PDB entry 7PF4 | electron microscopy, 4.00 A resolution | chains N and I of the 10 polymer chains in the assembly

# Chain N
Name: Histone H2B type 1-K
Source organism: Homo sapiens
Reference sequence: O60814 (H2B1K_HUMAN); residues 0-125 here correspond to UniProt positions 1-126 (UniProt number = residue number + 1)
Amino-acid sequence (126 residues; numbered 0 to 125; the number before each row is that of its first residue; numbering starts at 0):
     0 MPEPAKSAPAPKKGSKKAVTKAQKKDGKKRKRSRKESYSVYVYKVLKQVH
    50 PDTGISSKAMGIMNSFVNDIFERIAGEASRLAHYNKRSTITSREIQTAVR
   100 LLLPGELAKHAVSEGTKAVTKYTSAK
Disordered / not traced: 0-29, 125
Curated features (UniProtKB/Swiss-Prot):
  - modified residue: Pro-1 (N-acetylproline), Glu-2 (ADP-ribosyl glutamic acid), Lys-5 (N6-(2-hydroxyisobutyryl)lysine), Ser-6 (ADP-ribosylserine), Lys-11 (N6-(beta-hydroxybutyryl)lysine), Lys-12 (N6-(2-hydroxyisobutyryl)lysine), Ser-14 (Phosphoserine), Lys-15 (N6-acetyllysine), Lys-16 (N6-(beta-hydroxybutyryl)lysine), Lys-20 (N6-(2-hydroxyisobutyryl)lysine), Lys-23 (N6-(2-hydroxyisobutyryl)lysine), Lys-24 (N6-(2-hydroxyisobutyryl)lysine), Lys-34 (N6-(2-hydroxyisobutyryl)lysine), Glu-35 (PolyADP-ribosyl glutamic acid), Ser-36 (Phosphoserine), Lys-43 (N6-(2-hydroxyisobutyryl)lysine), Lys-46 (N6-(2-hydroxyisobutyryl)lysine), Lys-57 (N6,N6-dimethyllysine), Arg-79 (Dimethylated arginine), Lys-85 (N6,N6,N6-trimethyllysine) and 6 more in UniProt
  - glycosylation: Ser-112 (O-linked (GlcNAc) serine)
  - cross-link (Glycyl lysine isopeptide (Lys-Gly)): Lys-5 (interchain with G-Cter in SUMO2), Lys-20 (interchain with G-Cter in SUMO2), Lys-34 (interchain with G-Cter in ubiquitin), Lys-120 (interchain with G-Cter in ubiquitin)

# Chain I
Molecule: 167-nt DNA strand
Source organism: synthetic construct
Sequence (167 nucleotides; numbered 385 to 551; the number before each row is that of its first residue):
   385 CACTGGCCGCCTGGAGAATCCCGGTGCCGAGGCCGCTCAATTGGTCGTAG
   435 ACAGCTCTAGCACCGCTTAAACGCACGTACGCGCTGTCCCCCGCGTTTTA
   485 ACCGCCAAGGGGATTACTCCCTAGTCTCCAGGCACGTGTCAGATATATAC
   535 ATCCTGTCATGTAAGTA

# How chain N and chain I interact
Pairs across the interface - 20 pairs, chain N then chain I:
  Lys-30(N) / DC420(I)  sugar contact
  Lys-30(N) / DT421(I)  sugar contact
  Arg-33(N) / DC420(I)  hydrogen bond to the base
  Arg-33(N) / DT421(I)  hydrogen bond to the sugar
  Arg-33(N) / DC422(I)  sugar contact
  Lys-34(N) / DT498(I)  salt bridge to the phosphate
  Glu-35(N) / DA423(I)  phosphate contact
  Tyr-42(N) / DG415(I)  sugar contact
  Tyr-42(N) / DG416(I)  hydrogen bond to the phosphate
  Gly-53(N) / DG415(I)  phosphate contact
  Ile-54(N) / DA414(I)  sugar contact
  Ile-54(N) / DG415(I)  phosphate contact
  Ser-55(N) / DA414(I)  phosphate contact
  Ser-56(N) / DA414(I)  hydrogen bond to the phosphate
  Lys-85(N) / DG434(I)  phosphate contact
  Arg-86(N) / DG434(I)  phosphate contact
  Arg-86(N) / DA435(I)  salt bridge to the phosphate
  Ser-87(N) / DG434(I)  hydrogen bond to the phosphate
  Thr-88(N) / DA433(I)  phosphate contact
  Thr-88(N) / DG434(I)  hydrogen bond to the phosphate
Other interface residues (no listed pair), chain N (14 interface residues in all): Ser-32
Other interface residues (no listed pair), chain I (12 interface residues in all): DG419

# In short
14 residues of chain N and 12 residues of chain I are in contact; the contacts include 6 hydrogen bonds and 2
salt bridges. Polar pairs include Arg-33(N)/DC420(I), Arg-33(N)/DT421(I) and Tyr-42(N)/DG416(I).
Chain N is Histone H2B type 1-K (Homo sapiens) and chain I is a 167-nt DNA strand (synthetic construct); the
structure, Nucleosome 3 of the 4x187 nucleosome array containing H1, was determined by electron microscopy
together with 7PET, 7PEU, 7PEV, 7PEW, 7PEX, 7PEY and 16 further entries from the same study.
